Entry 8OQT (X-ray diffraction, 2.62 A resolution); this record covers chains D and C of the 4 polymer chains in the assembly.

Chain D (and C):
Protein: Putative acyltransferase Rv0859
Source organism: Mycobacterium tuberculosis H37Rv
Notes: EC 2.3.1.-; chain C of this document is another copy of the same molecule, construct and numbering; everything in this record applies to it too
Reference sequence: O53871 (Y0859_MYCTU); residue numbers follow UniProt; this construct covers 1-403
Chain sequence (403 residues; each row starts with the number of its first residue):
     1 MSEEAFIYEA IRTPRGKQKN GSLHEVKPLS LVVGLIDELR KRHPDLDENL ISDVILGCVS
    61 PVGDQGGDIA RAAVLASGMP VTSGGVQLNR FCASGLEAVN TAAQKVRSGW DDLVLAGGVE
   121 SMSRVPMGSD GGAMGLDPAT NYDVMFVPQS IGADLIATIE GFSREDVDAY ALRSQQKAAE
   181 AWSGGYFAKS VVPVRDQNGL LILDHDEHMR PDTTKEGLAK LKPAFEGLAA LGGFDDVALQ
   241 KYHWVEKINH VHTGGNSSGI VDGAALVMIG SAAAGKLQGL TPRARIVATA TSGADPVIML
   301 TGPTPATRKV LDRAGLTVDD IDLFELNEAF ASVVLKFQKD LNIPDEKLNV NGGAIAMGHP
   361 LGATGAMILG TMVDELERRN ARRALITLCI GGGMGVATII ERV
Not modelled in the structure: 226-227 (chain C: 1, 226-227)

How chain D and chain C interact:
Pairs across the interface (102; chain D residue first):
  Met1(D) with Ser2(C)
  Lys27(D) with Asp137(C), salt bridge
  Leu29(D) with Thr140(C)
  Ser52(D) with Thr291(C)
  Asp53(D) with Arg90(C), salt bridge
  Pro61(D) with Pro61(C), hydrophobic; Asp130(C)
  Val62(D) with Val62(C), hydrophobic; Asp130(C)
  Gly63(D) with Asp130(C), hydrogen bond (backbone-backbone); Gly132(C), hydrogen bond (backbone-backbone)
  Asp64(D) with Ala133(C)
  Gly66(D) with Asp130(C); Gly132(C); Ala133(C), hydrogen bond (backbone-backbone)
  Gly67(D) with Phe91(C); Asp130(C), hydrogen bond (backbone-side chain); Gly132(C); Met134(C)
  Asp68(D) with Asn89(C); Arg90(C); Phe91(C)
  Arg71(D) with Gly392(C), hydrogen bond (side chain-backbone); Gly393(C), hydrogen bond (side chain-backbone); Met394(C)
  Ala72(D) with Met134(C), hydrophobic
  Leu75(D) with Met134(C), hydrophobic; Val144(C), hydrophobic
  Val81(D) with Gly293(C); Ala294(C); Pro296(C); Gly393(C)
  Thr82(D) with Gly293(C)
  Gly84(D) with Arg90(C); Met394(C)
  Gly85(D) with Arg90(C); Met394(C)
  Val86(D) with Asn89(C); Arg90(C)
  Gln87(D) with Gln87(C); Leu88(C); Asn89(C), hydrogen bond (backbone-backbone)
  Leu88(D) with Gln87(C); Leu88(C), hydrophobic
  Asn89(D) with Asp68(C); Val86(C); Gln87(C), hydrogen bond (backbone-backbone)
  Arg90(D) with Asp53(C), salt bridge; Asp68(C); Gly84(C); Gly85(C)
  Phe91(D) with Gly67(C); Asp68(C)
  Glu97(D) with Lys105(C), salt bridge
  Thr101(D) with Thr101(C)
  Gln104(D) with Gln104(C); Lys105(C), hydrogen bond; Ser108(C); Asp111(C), hydrogen bond
  Lys105(D) with Glu97(C), salt bridge; Gln104(C), hydrogen bond
  Arg107(D) with Ser108(C), hydrogen bond (side chain-backbone); Trp110(C)
  Ser108(D) with Gln104(C); Arg107(C), hydrogen bond (backbone-side chain)
  Trp110(D) with Gln104(C); Arg107(C); Val287(C); Ala288(C), hydrophobic; Thr289(C); Arg313(C), hydrogen bond (backbone-side chain)
  Asp111(D) with Gln104(C), hydrogen bond
  Asp130(D) with Val62(C); Gly63(C), hydrogen bond (backbone-backbone); Gly66(C); Gly67(C), hydrogen bond (side chain-backbone)
  Gly131(D) with Gly63(C)
  Gly132(D) with Gly63(C), hydrogen bond (backbone-backbone); Gly66(C); Gly67(C)
  Ala133(D) with Gly66(C); Ala72(C), hydrophobic
  Leu136(D) with Lys27(C), hydrogen bond (backbone-side chain); Gly63(C); Asp64(C)
  Asp137(D) with Lys27(C)
  Thr140(D) with Leu29(C)
  Ile286(D) with Trp110(C)
  Val287(D) with Trp110(C)
  Ala288(D) with Trp110(C), hydrophobic
  Thr289(D) with Trp110(C)
  Ser292(D) with Thr82(C)
  Gly293(D) with Val81(C); Thr82(C)
  Ala294(D) with Val81(C)
  Pro296(D) with Val81(C)
  Arg313(D) with Trp110(C), hydrogen bond (side chain-backbone)
  Gly392(D) with Arg71(C), hydrogen bond (backbone-side chain)
  Gly393(D) with Arg71(C)
  Met394(D) with Arg71(C); Gly84(C); Gly85(C)
Interface residues without a listed pair, chain D (58 interface residues in all): Ser2, Ala76, Met134, Val144, Thr291, Asp295
Interface residues without a listed pair, chain C (57 interface residues in all): Ser52, Leu75, Ala76, Gly131, Ala139, Ile286, Ser292, Asp295

Overview:
Chain D and chain C form an interface of 58 and 57 residues respectively, with 21 hydrogen bonds and 5 salt
bridges. Among the polar pairs are Lys27(D)-Asp137(C), Asp53(D)-Arg90(C) and Glu97(D)-Lys105(C).
Chain D and chain C are both Putative acyltransferase Rv0859 (Mycobacterium tuberculosis H37Rv); the
structure, Structure of Mycobacterium tuberculosis beta-oxidation trifunctional enzyme in complex with
Fragment-M-91, was determined by X-ray diffraction, deposited together with 8OPU, 8OPV, 8OPW, 8OPX, 8OPY, 8OQL
and 10 further entries.
